PDB entry 6KMF | electron microscopy, 3.60 A resolution | chains B and C of the 4 polymer chains in the assembly

[Chain B (and C)]
Protein: Major fimbrium subunit FimA type-1
From: Porphyromonas gingivalis ATCC 33277
Notes: chain C of this document is another copy of the same molecule, construct and numbering; everything in this record applies to it too
Reference sequence: B2RH54 (FIMA1_PORG3); numbering as in UniProt (aligned over 47-383)
Sequence (337 residues; each row starts with the number of its first residue):
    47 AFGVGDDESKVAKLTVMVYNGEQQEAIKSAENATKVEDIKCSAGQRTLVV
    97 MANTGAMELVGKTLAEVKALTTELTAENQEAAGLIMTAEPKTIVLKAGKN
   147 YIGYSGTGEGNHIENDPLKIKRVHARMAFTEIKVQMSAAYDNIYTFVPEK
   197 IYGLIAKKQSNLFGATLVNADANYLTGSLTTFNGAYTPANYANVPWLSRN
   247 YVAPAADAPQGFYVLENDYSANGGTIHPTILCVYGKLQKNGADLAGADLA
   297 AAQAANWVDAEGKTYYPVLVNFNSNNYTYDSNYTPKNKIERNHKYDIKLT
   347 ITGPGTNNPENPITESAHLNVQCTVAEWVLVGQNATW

[Chain B / chain C interface]
Contacting residue pairs - 93 pairs, chain B then chain C:
  E54(B) with W374(C), hydrogen bond
  S55(B) with V371(C)
  Q69(B) with W303(C)
  Q70(B) with A185(C); Y186(C), hydrogen bond (backbone-side chain)
  E71(B) with A185(C); Y186(C)
  I73(B) with A184(C); A185(C), hydrophobic
  T80(B) with V367(C); Q368(C), hydrogen bond; C369(C), hydrogen bond (side chain-backbone)
  K81(B) with Q368(C)
  V82(B) with N366(C); V367(C), hydrogen bond (backbone-backbone)
  E83(B) with L365(C); N366(C)
  D84(B) with H364(C), salt bridge; L365(C)
  I85(B) with A363(C); H364(C); L365(C), hydrogen bond (backbone-backbone)
  K86(B) with A363(C)
  C87(B) with S362(C); A363(C), hydrogen bond (backbone-backbone)
  S88(B) with E361(C); A363(C)
  A89(B) with E361(C), hydrogen bond (backbone-backbone)
  V96(B) with C369(C), hydrophobic
  K142(B) with A363(C)
  A143(B) with S362(C); A363(C)
  K145(B) with N366(C)
  N146(B) with H364(C), hydrogen bond (backbone-backbone); L365(C); N366(C), hydrogen bond (backbone-backbone)
  Y147(B) with N366(C)
  I148(B) with N366(C), hydrogen bond (backbone-backbone); V367(C), hydrophobic
  Y150(B) with N366(C); Q368(C)
  P163(B) with T370(C)
  L164(B) with Q368(C); C369(C); T370(C), hydrogen bond (backbone-backbone)
  K165(B) with T370(C)
  I166(B) with T370(C), hydrogen bond (backbone-backbone); V371(C); A372(C), hydrogen bond (backbone-backbone)
  R168(B) with A372(C); E373(C); W374(C)
  Y312(B) with W383(C)
  L315(B) with Q379(C)
  V316(B) with Q379(C)
  N317(B) with Q379(C), hydrogen bond (backbone-side chain)
  N322(B) with T382(C), hydrogen bond (side chain-backbone); W383(C)
  Y323(B) with Q379(C); N380(C); A381(C), hydrophobic
  T324(B) with Q379(C); N380(C), hydrogen bond
  Y325(B) with G378(C); Q379(C), hydrogen bond; N380(C)
  D326(B) with G378(C)
  Y329(B) with V377(C), hydrophobic
  N338(B) with E373(C), hydrogen bond (side chain-backbone); W374(C); V375(C)
  H339(B) with W374(C); V375(C)
  K340(B) with W374(C); V375(C); L376(C); V377(C)
  Y341(B) with V377(C), hydrophobic
  D342(B) with L376(C); V377(C); Q379(C)
  I343(B) with Q379(C)
  K344(B) with Q379(C), hydrogen bond (backbone-backbone); N380(C); A381(C), hydrogen bond (backbone-backbone)
  L345(B) with A381(C)
  T346(B) with A381(C), hydrogen bond (side chain-backbone); T382(C); W383(C), hydrogen bond (backbone-backbone)
  I347(B) with W383(C)
  T348(B) with W383(C), hydrogen bond (backbone-backbone)
  P350(B) with W383(C)
  I359(B) with W383(C), hydrophobic
Interface residues without a listed pair, chain B (65 interface residues in all): V62, V64, L94, V106, G107, M132, L141, G144, K167, V314, G351, T352, T360
Interface residues without a listed pair, chain C (29 interface residues in all): A301, T360

[Summary]
65 residues of chain B and 29 residues of chain C are in contact; the contacts include 24 hydrogen bonds and 1
salt bridge. Polar pairs include D84(B)-H364(C), E54(B)-W374(C) and Q70(B)-Y186(C).
Chain B and chain C are both Major fimbrium subunit FimA type-1 (Porphyromonas gingivalis ATCC 33277); the
structure, FimA type V pilus from P.gingivalis, was determined by electron microscopy, deposited together with
6JZJ.
